Entry 8FNC (electron microscopy, 3.30 A resolution); this record covers chains 5 and 10 of the 8 polymer chains in the assembly.

Chain 5:
Molecule: Mitochondrial RNA binding protein
Source organism: Trypanosoma brucei
Reference sequence: Q389F5 (Q389F5_TRYB2); residue numbers follow UniProt; this construct covers 1-310
Chain sequence (310 residues; row label = number of the first residue in the row):
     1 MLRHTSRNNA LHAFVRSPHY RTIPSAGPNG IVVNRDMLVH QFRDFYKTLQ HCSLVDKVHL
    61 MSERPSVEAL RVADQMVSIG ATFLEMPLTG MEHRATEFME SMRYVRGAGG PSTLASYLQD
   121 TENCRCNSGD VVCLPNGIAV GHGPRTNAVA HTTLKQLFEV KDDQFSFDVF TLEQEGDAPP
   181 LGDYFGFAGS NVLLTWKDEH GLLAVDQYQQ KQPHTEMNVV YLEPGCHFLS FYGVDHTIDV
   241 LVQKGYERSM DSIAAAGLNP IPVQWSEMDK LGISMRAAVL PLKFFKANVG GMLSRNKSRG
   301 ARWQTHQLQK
Unresolved in the structure: 1-10, 308-310

Chain 10:
Molecule: RAP domain-containing protein
Source organism: Trypanosoma brucei
Reference sequence: Q57VS6 (Q57VS6_TRYB2); residues 1-543 here = UniProt positions 1-543
Chain sequence (543 residues; numbered 1 to 543; the number before each row is that of its first residue):
     1 MRRRVVLCCQ DVGSLLSSKH SVHSGIGYHE RVFSRNLLYR RYPVVTVLPK AGFTVLDTKR
    61 WIASSGPPVT GSPLSPVTNP SLNVGTGGGE AVAMEGPLPV SYSPGSGVNG SLPVTSTAIT
   121 AHCDVLSECV AKADELAVQL KAQNALSASA EILTQEGMEE FVEELKTSAT NEMTALVKQM
   181 QTTPLLQRAG MHELRRTLYY TTSLKERDWL EEKQYTAAMR MLTVEVLRRD GDGVLSADDV
   241 LYVTTHVVTA NFYNRHLWNR MEKSLLKFSN YENIDMSSVK AFSTRLFKTR RGCAKETLDI
   301 RRKVLLAMSR RVGVLANDFD LPSLLGVLQC YTVHDLTPFH LEPLAIRATN HVGDFTPHEC
   361 ATLAHVLRKW RTMRLEVCER LVERICTSDQ LTHHMANAAM IAIRTCFNQV SDGGRNAMNA
   421 EPTRQKLRAM GEQIGCRLDE VEYPALPVIL SILDVVVTLK IYVPKKCLQV IFSQANDMVA
   481 IVMEQKDDLV DPKTGKRVRP ITAEEGRQLQ ALLSHYGNDL APELSQRMKE AFREGVLPDE
   541 ASL
Unresolved in the structure: 1-96, 107-113, 142-153, 489-499, 543

Interface between chain 5 and chain 10:
Contacting residue pairs - 22 pairs, chain 5 then chain 10:
  Arg-21(5) / Asn-408(10)  hydrogen bond (side chain-backbone)
  Arg-21(5) / Ser-411(10)  hydrogen bond (backbone-side chain)
  Arg-21(5) / Asp-412(10)
  Thr-22(5) / Asn-408(10)
  Ser-25(5) / Asp-412(10)  hydrogen bond
  Arg-35(5) / Ser-411(10)  hydrogen bond
  Arg-35(5) / Gly-413(10)
  Pro-65(5) / Asn-408(10)
  Leu-88(5) / Ala-511(10)  hydrophobic
  Glu-92(5) / Ala-511(10)
  Glu-92(5) / His-515(10)
  His-93(5) / Val-457(10)
  Thr-96(5) / Gln-508(10)  hydrogen bond
  Met-99(5) / Glu-504(10)
  Met-99(5) / Gln-508(10)
  Arg-103(5) / Glu-540(10)  salt bridge
  Arg-106(5) / Glu-504(10)  salt bridge
  Arg-106(5) / Glu-540(10)  salt bridge
  Thr-113(5) / Asp-539(10)
  Ser-116(5) / Arg-507(10)
  Gln-119(5) / Arg-507(10)
  Asp-120(5) / Arg-507(10)  salt bridge
Also at the interface, not in a pair above, chain 5 (20 interface residues in all): Ile-23, Pro-24, Ala-95, Ser-112
Also at the interface, not in a pair above, chain 10 (19 interface residues in all): Gln-409, Val-410, Asp-454, Thr-458, Glu-505, Leu-512, Ala-541

Overview:
Chain 5 and chain 10 form an interface of 20 and 19 residues respectively, with 5 hydrogen bonds and 4 salt
bridges. Among the polar pairs are Arg-103(5)/Glu-540(10), Arg-106(5)/Glu-504(10) and Arg-106(5)/Glu-540(10).
Here chain 5 is Mitochondrial RNA binding protein and chain 10 is RAP domain-containing protein, both from
Trypanosoma brucei. Entry 8FNC (Cryo-EM structure of RNase-treated RESC-C in trypanosomal RNA editing) was
determined by electron microscopy (same publication as 8FN4, 8FN6, 8FNF, 8FNI and 8FNK).
